Entry 8SAX (electron microscopy, 4.00 A resolution); this record covers chains B and F of the 12 polymer chains in the assembly.

Chain B (and F):
Protein: CH848.10.17.SOSIP gp41
Source organism: HIV-1 06TG.HT008
Notes: chain F of this document is another copy of the same molecule, construct and numbering; everything in this record applies to it too
Sequence (132 residues; numbered 512 to 664; 21 numbers in that range are skipped by the numbering (no residue carries them; nothing is unmodelled there); the number before each row is that of its first residue):
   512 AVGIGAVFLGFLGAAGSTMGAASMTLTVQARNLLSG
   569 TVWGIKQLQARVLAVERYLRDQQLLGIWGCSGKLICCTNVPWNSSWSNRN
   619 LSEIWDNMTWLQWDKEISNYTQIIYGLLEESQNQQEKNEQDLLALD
Disulfides: Cys598-Cys604

Interface between chain B and chain F:
Contacting residue pairs (21):
  Ser534(B) with Lys655(F), hydrogen bond
  Met535(B) with Lys655(F)
  Thr536(B) with Asn651(F)
  Thr538(B) with Ile595(F)
  Ala541(B) with Gln591(F)
  Arg542(B) with Glu647(F), salt bridge
  Leu545(B) with Glu584(F); Arg588(F)
  Val570(B) with Gln577(F)
  Ile573(B) with Ile573(F), hydrophobic
  Leu576(B) with Leu576(F); Gln577(F)
  Arg579(B) with Gln577(F), hydrogen bond; Glu584(F)
  Val583(B) with Val583(F), hydrophobic; Glu584(F)
  Tyr586(B) with Gln591(F)
  Ser599(B) with Ser599(F), hydrogen bond
  Leu602(B) with Gln650(F)
  Ile603(B) with Glu654(F); Gln658(F)
Other interface residues (no listed pair), chain B (19 interface residues in all): Leu537, Lys601, Cys605
Other interface residues (no listed pair), chain F (20 interface residues in all): Val580, Leu587, Gln590, Gly594, Leu661

In short:
19 residues of chain B and 20 residues of chain F are in contact, with 3 hydrogen bonds and 1 salt bridge.
Polar pairs include Arg542(B)-Glu647(F), Ser534(B)-Lys655(F) and Arg579(B)-Gln577(F).
Both chains are CH848.10.17.SOSIP gp41 (HIV-1 06TG.HT008). Entry 8SAX (CryoEM structure of
DH270.UCA-CH848.10.17DT) was determined by electron microscopy, deposited together with 8SAL, 8SAN, 8SAQ,
8SAR, 8SAS, 8SAT and 9 further entries.
